PDB entry 6PC8 | electron microscopy, 2.90 A resolution | chains I and M of the 7 polymer chains in the assembly

Chain I:
Molecule: 23S ribosomal RNA
From: Escherichia coli
Sequence (2904 nucleotides; row label = number of the first residue in the row):
     1 GGUUAAGCGACUAAGCGUACACGGUGGAUGCCCUGGCAGUCAGAGGCGAU
    51 GAAGGACGUGCUAAUCUGCGAUAAGCGUCGGUAAGGUGAUAUGAACCGUU
   101 AUAACCGGCGAUUUCCGAAUGGGGAAACCCAGUGUGUUUCGACACACUAU
   151 CAUUAACUGAAUCCAUAGGUUAAUGAGGCGAACCGGGGGAACUGAAACAU
   201 CUAAGUACCCCGAGGAAAAGAAAUCAACCGAGAUUCCCCCAGUAGCGGCG
   251 AGCGAACGGGGAGCAGCCCAGAGCCUGAAUCAGUGUGUGUGUUAGUGGAA
   301 GCGUCUGGAAAGGCGCGCGAUACAGGGUGACAGCCCCGUACACAAAAAUG
   351 CACAUGCUGUGAGCUCGAUGAGUAGGGCGGGACACGUGGUAUCCUGUCUG
   401 AAUAUGGGGGGACCAUCCUCCAAGGCUAAAUACUCCUGACUGACCGAUAG
   451 UGAACCAGUACCGUGAGGGAAAGGCGAAAAGAACCCCGGCGAGGGGAGUG
   501 AAAAAGAACCUGAAACCGUGUACGUACAAGCAGUGGGAGCACGCUUAGGC
   551 GUGUGACUGCGUACCUUUUGUAUAAUGGGUCAGCGACUUAUAUUCUGUAG
   601 CAAGGUUAACCGAAUAGGGGAGCCGAAGGGAAACCGAGUCUUAACUGGGC
   651 GUUAAGUUGCAGGGUAUAGACCCGAAACCCGGUGAUCUAGCCAUGGGCAG
   701 GUUGAAGGUUGGGUAACACUAACUGGAGGACCGAACCGACUAAUGUUGAA
   751 AAAUUAGCGGAUGACUUGUGGCUGGGGGUGAAAGGCCAAUCAAACCGGGA
   801 GAUAGCUGGUUCUCCCCGAAAGCUAUUUAGGUAGCGCCUCGUGAAUUCAU
   851 CUCCGGGGGUAGAGCACUGUUUCGGCAAGGGGGUCAUCCCGACUUACCAA
   901 CCCGAUGCAAACUGCGAAUACCGGAGAAUGUUAUCACGGGAGACACACGG
   951 CGGGUGCUAACGUCCGUCGUGAAGAGGGAAACAACCCAGACCGCCAGCUA
  1001 AGGUCCCAAAGUCAUGGUUAAGUGGGAAACGAUGUGGGAAGGCCCAGACA
  1051 GCCAGGAUGUUGGCUUAGAAGCAGCCAUCAUUUAAAGAAAGCGUAAUAGC
  1101 UCACUGGUCGAGUCGGCCUGCGCGGAAGAUGUAACGGGGCUAAACCAUGC
  1151 ACCGAAGCUGCGGCAGCGACGCUUAUGCGUUGUUGGGUAGGGGAGCGUUC
  1201 UGUAAGCCUGCGAAGGUGUGCUGUGAGGCAUGCUGGAGGUAUCAGAAGUG
  1251 CGAAUGCUGACAUAAGUAACGAUAAAGCGGGUGAAAAGCCCGCUCGCCGG
  1301 AAGACCAAGGGUUCCUGUCCAACGUUAAUCGGGGCAGGGUGAGUCGACCC
  1351 CUAAGGCGAGGCCGAAAGGCGUAGUCGAUGGGAAACAGGUUAAUAUUCCU
  1401 GUACUUGGUGUUACUGCGAAGGGGGGACGGAGAAGGCUAUGUUGGCCGGG
  1451 CGACGGUUGUCCCGGUUUAAGCGUGUAGGCUGGUUUUCCAGGCAAAUCCG
  1501 GAAAAUCAAGGCUGAGGCGUGAUGACGAGGCACUACGGUGCUGAAGCAAC
  1551 AAAUGCCCUGCUUCCAGGAAAAGCCUCUAAGCAUCAGGUAACAUCAAAUC
  1601 GUACCCCAAACCGACACAGGUGGUCAGGUAGAGAAUACCAAGGCGCUUGA
  1651 GAGAACUCGGGUGAAGGAACUAGGCAAAAUGGUGCCGUAACUUCGGGAGA
  1701 AGGCACGCUGAUAUGUAGGUGAGGUCCCUCGCGGAUGGAGCUGAAAUCAG
  1751 UCGAAGAUACCAGCUGGCUGCAACUGUUUAUUAAAAACACAGCACUGUGC
  1801 AAACACGAAAGUGGACGUAUACGGUGUGACGCCUGCCCGGUGCCGGAAGG
  1851 UUAAUUGAUGGGGUUAGCGCAAGCGAAGCUCUUGAUCGAAGCCCCGGUAA
  1901 ACGGCGGCCGUAACXAUAACGGUCCUAAGGUAGCGAAAUUCCUUGUCGGG
  1951 UAAGUUCCGACXUGCACGAAUGGCGUAAUGAUGGCCAGGCUGUCUCCACC
  2001 CGAGACUCAGUGAAAUUGAACUCGCUGUGAAGAUGCAGUGUACCCGCGGC
  2051 AAGACGGAAAGACCCCGUXAACCUUUACUAUAGCUUGACACUGAACAUUG
  2101 AGCCUUGAUGUGUAGGAUAGGUGGGAGGCUUUGAAGUGUGGACGCCAGUC
  2151 UGCAUGGAGCCGACCUUGAAAUACCACCCUUUAAUGUUUGAUGUUCUAAC
  2201 GUUGACCCGUAAUCCGGGUUGCGGACAGUGUCUGGUGGGUAGUUUGACUG
  2251 GGGCGGUCUCCUCCUAAAGAGUAACGGAGGAGCACGAAGGUUGGCUAAUC
  2301 CUGGUCGGACAUCAGGAGGUUAGUGCAAUGGCAUAAGCCAGCUUGACUGC
  2351 GAGCGUGACGGCGCGAGCAGGUGCGAAAGCAGGUCAUAGUGAUCCGGUGG
  2401 UUCUGAAUGGAAGGGCCAUCGCUCAACGGAUAAAAGGUACUCCGGGGAUA
  2451 ACAGGCUGAUACCGCCCAAGAGUUCAUAUCGACGGCGGUGUUUGGCACCU
  2501 CGAUGUCGGCUCAUCACAUCCUGGGGCUGAAGUAGGUCCCAAGGGUAUGG
  2551 CUGUUCGCCAUUUAAAGUGGUACGCGAGCUGGGUUUAGAACGUCGUGAGA
  2601 CAGUUCGGUCCCUAUCUGCCGUGGGCGCUGGAGAACUGAGGGGGGCUGCU
  2651 CCUAGUACGAGAGGACCGGAGUGGACGCAUCACUGGUGUUCGGGUUGUCA
  2701 UGCCAAUGGCACUGCCCGGUAGCUAAAUGCGGAAGAGAUAAGUGCUGAAA
  2751 GCAUCUAAGCACGAAACUUGCCCCGAGAUGAGUUCUCCCUGACCCUUUAA
  2801 GGGUCCUGAAGGAACGUUGAAGACGACGACGUUGAUAGGCCGGGUGUGUA
  2851 AGCGCAGCGAUGCGUUGAGCUAACCGGUACUAAUGAACCGUGAGGCUUAA
  2901 CCUU
Unresolved in the structure: 886-891, 2030
Covalent attachments: covalent link PSU_1911/A1918
Modified positions: 1MG (1N-methylguanosine-5'-monophosphate) at position 745, PSU (pseudouridine-5'-monophosphate) at position 746, 5MU (5-methyluridine 5'-monophosphate) at position 747, PSU (pseudouridine-5'-monophosphate) at position 955, 6MZ (N6-methyladenosine-5'-monophosphate) at position 1618, 2MG (2N-methylguanosine-5'-monophosphate) at position 1835, PSU (pseudouridine-5'-monophosphate) at position 1911, 3TD ((1S)-1,4-anhydro-1-(3-methyl-2,4-dioxo-1,2,3,4-tetrahydropyrimidin-5-yl)-5-O-phosphono-D-ribitol) at position 1915, PSU (pseudouridine-5'-monophosphate) at position 1917, 5MU (5-methyluridine 5'-monophosphate) at position 1939, 5MC (5-methylcytidine-5'-monophosphate) at position 1962, G7M (N7-methyl-guanosine-5'-monophosphate) at position 2069, OMG (o2'-methylguanosine-5'-monophosphate) at position 2251, 2MG (2N-methylguanosine-5'-monophosphate) at position 2445, PSU (pseudouridine-5'-monophosphate) at position 2457, OMC (o2'-methylycytidine-5'-monophosphate) at position 2498, 2MA (2-methyladenosine-5'-monophosphate) at position 2503, PSU (pseudouridine-5'-monophosphate) at position 2504, OMU (o2'-methyluridine 5'-monophosphate) at position 2552, PSU (pseudouridine-5'-monophosphate) at position 2580, PSU (pseudouridine-5'-monophosphate) at position 2605
Residues lining bound ligands: O7Y ((2R)-2-[(3S,4R,5E,10E,12E,14S,26aR)-14-hydroxy-4,12-dimethyl-1,7,16,22-tetraoxo-4,7,8,9,14,15,16,17,24,25,26,26a-dodecahydro-1H,3H,22H-21,18-(azeno)pyrrolo[2,1-c][1,8,4,19]dioxadiazacyclotetracosin-3-yl]propyl isoquinolin-3-ylcarbamate): G2061, A2062, C2063, OMG_2251, A2450, A2451, C2452, 2MA_2503, PSU_2504, G2505, U2585, A2602

Chain M:
Protein: 50S ribosomal protein L4
From: Escherichia coli
UniProtKB: D7Z9F6 (D7Z9F6_ECOLX); residues 1-201 here = UniProt positions 1-201
Sequence (201 residues; numbered 1 to 201; the number before each row is that of its first residue):
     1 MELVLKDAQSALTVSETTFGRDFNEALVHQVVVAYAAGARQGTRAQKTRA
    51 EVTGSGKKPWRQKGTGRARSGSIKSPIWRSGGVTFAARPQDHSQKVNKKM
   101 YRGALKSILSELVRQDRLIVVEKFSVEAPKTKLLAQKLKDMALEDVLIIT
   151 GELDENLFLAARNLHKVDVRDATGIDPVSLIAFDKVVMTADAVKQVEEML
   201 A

Interface between chain I and chain M:
Pairs across the interface - 136 pairs, chain I then chain M:
  C37(I) / Ala-45(M)  hydrogen bond to the sugar
  A38(I) / Gln-41(M)  base contact
  A38(I) / Thr-43(M)  base contact
  A38(I) / Arg-44(M)  sugar contact
  A38(I) / Ala-45(M)  sugar contact
  A38(I) / Pro-89(M)  sugar contact
  G39(I) / Thr-43(M)  sugar contact
  G39(I) / Pro-89(M)  phosphate contact
  G319(I) / Lys-132(M)  salt bridge to the phosphate
  A320(I) / Thr-131(M)  hydrogen bond to the base
  A320(I) / Lys-132(M)  phosphate contact
  A320(I) / Asn-163(M)  hydrogen bond to the base
  U321(I) / Pro-129(M)  phosphate contact
  U321(I) / Lys-130(M)  phosphate contact
  U321(I) / Thr-131(M)  phosphate contact
  U321(I) / Leu-159(M)  sugar contact
  U321(I) / Arg-162(M)  hydrogen bond to the phosphate
  A322(I) / Arg-162(M)  salt bridge to the phosphate
  A322(I) / Asn-163(M)  phosphate contact
  C323(I) / Asn-163(M)  hydrogen bond to the base
  A340(I) / Arg-162(M)  hydrogen bond to the sugar
  U441(I) / Gln-41(M)  hydrogen bond to the sugar
  G442(I) / Gln-41(M)  hydrogen bond to the sugar
  G442(I) / Thr-43(M)  hydrogen bond to the base
  A443(I) / Ala-36(M)  base contact
  A443(I) / Ala-37(M)  base contact
  A443(I) / Arg-40(M)  hydrogen bond to the phosphate
  A443(I) / Gln-41(M)  hydrogen bond to the phosphate
  C444(I) / Arg-40(M)  salt bridge to the phosphate
  C444(I) / Thr-43(M)  sugar contact
  C444(I) / Arg-44(M)  salt bridge to the phosphate
  U448(I) / Arg-79(M)  hydrogen bond to the sugar
  A449(I) / Arg-79(M)  phosphate contact
  A449(I) / Ser-80(M)  hydrogen bond to the phosphate
  G450(I) / Val-83(M)  phosphate contact
  U451(I) / Lys-47(M)  salt bridge to the phosphate
  G452(I) / Lys-47(M)  phosphate contact
  G452(I) / Val-52(M)  phosphate contact
  G452(I) / Thr-53(M)  hydrogen bond to the phosphate
  G458(I) / Thr-53(M)  base contact
  G468(I) / Ser-55(M)  hydrogen bond to the phosphate
  G469(I) / Gly-54(M)  phosphate contact
  G469(I) / Ser-55(M)  hydrogen bond to the phosphate
  A471(I) / Arg-79(M)  salt bridge to the phosphate
  A472(I) / Arg-79(M)  salt bridge to the phosphate
  A586(I) / Phe-85(M)  phosphate contact
  U588(I) / Phe-85(M)  base contact
  U589(I) / Gln-90(M)  phosphate contact
  A590(I) / Gln-90(M)  phosphate contact
  A599(I) / Asn-24(M)  phosphate contact
  G600(I) / Asn-24(M)  hydrogen bond to the phosphate
  G600(I) / Asn-97(M)  base contact
  G600(I) / Met-100(M)  sugar contact
  C601(I) / Lys-99(M)  sugar contact
  G605(I) / Lys-99(M)  salt bridge to the phosphate
  U606(I) / Lys-95(M)  hydrogen bond to the sugar
  U606(I) / Lys-99(M)  salt bridge to the phosphate
  U607(I) / Lys-95(M)  phosphate contact
  U607(I) / Asn-97(M)  phosphate contact
  U607(I) / Lys-98(M)  hydrogen bond to the phosphate
  U615(I) / Ala-34(M)  base contact
  U615(I) / Tyr-35(M)  stacking on the base
  U615(I) / Gly-38(M)  base contact
  U615(I) / Ala-39(M)  base contact
  A616(I) / Tyr-101(M)  sugar contact
  A616(I) / Thr-173(M)  hydrogen bond to the base
  G617(I) / Lys-98(M)  salt bridge to the phosphate
  G617(I) / Arg-102(M)  salt bridge to the phosphate
  G618(I) / Arg-102(M)  salt bridge to the phosphate
  G619(I) / Lys-98(M)  hydrogen bond to the base
  G620(I) / Lys-98(M)  base contact
  U658(I) / Lys-95(M)  hydrogen bond to the sugar
  U658(I) / Asn-97(M)  hydrogen bond to the base
  G659(I) / Gln-30(M)  hydrogen bond to the base
  G659(I) / Lys-95(M)  salt bridge to the phosphate
  G659(I) / Asn-97(M)  sugar contact
  C660(I) / Gln-30(M)  sugar contact
  C660(I) / Gln-94(M)  hydrogen bond to the phosphate
  C660(I) / Lys-95(M)  phosphate contact
  A661(I) / Gln-94(M)  phosphate contact
  C671(I) / Phe-85(M)  sugar contact
  C672(I) / Thr-84(M)  sugar contact
  C673(I) / Arg-49(M)  salt bridge to the phosphate
  C673(I) / Ser-75(M)  phosphate contact
  C673(I) / Ile-77(M)  sugar contact
  G674(I) / Arg-49(M)  salt bridge to the phosphate
  G674(I) / Gln-62(M)  hydrogen bond to the sugar
  G674(I) / Arg-69(M)  base contact
  G674(I) / Gly-71(M)  sugar contact
  G674(I) / Ser-72(M)  phosphate contact
  A675(I) / Lys-58(M)  phosphate contact
  A675(I) / Gln-62(M)  hydrogen bond to the sugar
  A675(I) / Gly-71(M)  phosphate contact
  A676(I) / Lys-58(M)  phosphate contact
  C796(I) / Lys-57(M)  salt bridge to the phosphate
  G797(I) / Ser-55(M)  phosphate contact
  G797(I) / Lys-57(M)  phosphate contact
  G798(I) / Gly-54(M)  phosphate contact
  G798(I) / Gly-56(M)  hydrogen bond to the phosphate
  G801(I) / Thr-48(M)  base contact
  G801(I) / Arg-49(M)  hydrogen bond to the sugar
  G801(I) / Ala-50(M)  phosphate contact
  G801(I) / Thr-84(M)  base contact
  U807(I) / Arg-69(M)  hydrogen bond to the base
  A1205(I) / His-165(M)  salt bridge to the phosphate
  A1244(I) / His-29(M)  hydrogen bond to the sugar
  G1245(I) / His-29(M)  sugar contact
  A1246(I) / Arg-40(M)  hydrogen bond to the sugar
  G1248(I) / Arg-44(M)  salt bridge to the phosphate
  G1248(I) / Gln-46(M)  hydrogen bond to the base
  G1248(I) / Val-83(M)  base contact
  A1254(I) / Ile-77(M)  base contact
  U1255(I) / Thr-65(M)  base contact
  U1255(I) / Gly-66(M)  base contact
  U1255(I) / Arg-67(M)  hydrogen bond to the base
  U1255(I) / Ala-68(M)  phosphate contact
  G1256(I) / Ala-68(M)  phosphate contact
  G1256(I) / Ile-77(M)  hydrogen bond to the base
  C1257(I) / Arg-67(M)  salt bridge to the phosphate
  C1257(I) / Ile-77(M)  sugar contact
  C1257(I) / Trp-78(M)  sugar contact
  C1257(I) / Arg-79(M)  hydrogen bond to the sugar
  U1258(I) / Arg-67(M)  salt bridge to the phosphate
  A2059(I) / Gly-64(M)  sugar contact
  A2059(I) / Gly-66(M)  phosphate contact
  A2060(I) / Lys-63(M)  hydrogen bond to the sugar
  A2060(I) / Gly-64(M)  hydrogen bond to the phosphate
  A2060(I) / Thr-65(M)  phosphate contact
  A2060(I) / Gly-66(M)  phosphate contact
  A2060(I) / Arg-69(M)  base contact
  G2061(I) / Lys-63(M)  salt bridge to the phosphate
  C2443(I) / Lys-63(M)  phosphate contact
  G2444(I) / Gln-62(M)  phosphate contact
  G2444(I) / Lys-63(M)  salt bridge to the phosphate
  G2444(I) / Arg-69(M)  hydrogen bond to the phosphate
  2MG_2445(I) / Arg-69(M)  salt bridge to the phosphate
Other interface residues (no listed pair), chain I (74 interface residues in all): C584, G585, C587, G669
Other interface residues (no listed pair), chain M (72 interface residues in all): Ala-26, Leu-27, Val-33, Gly-42, Ser-70, Pro-76, Val-96, Leu-164, Met-199

Summary:
The interface between chain I and chain M involves 74 residues on one side and 72 on the other, with 39
hydrogen bonds, 23 salt bridges and 1 aromatic stacking contact. Among the polar pairs are A320(I)/Thr-131(M),
A320(I)/Asn-163(M) and C323(I)/Asn-163(M). Chain I binds compound O7Y.
Here chain I is 23S ribosomal RNA and chain M is 50S ribosomal protein L4, both from Escherichia coli. Entry
6PC8 (E. coli 50S ribosome bound to compound 40q) was determined by electron microscopy (same publication as
6PC5, 6PC6, 6PC7, 6PCH, 6PCQ, 6PCR and 3 further entries).
